Entry 9MW5 (electron microscopy, 2.10 A resolution); this record covers chains B and C of the 6 polymer chains in the assembly.

Chain B (and C):
Name: Envelope glycoprotein B
From: Homo sapiens
Notes: chain C of this document is another copy of the same molecule, construct and numbering; everything in this record applies to it too
UniProt: P08666 (GB_HHV2H); the construct has insertions or renumbered stretches relative to UniProt, so the offset changes along the chain: 28-461 = UniProt 23-456; 491-730 = UniProt 488-727
Amino-acid sequence (727 residues; numbered 28 to 752 plus 31 insertion-coded residues; 29 numbers in that range are skipped by the numbering (no residue carries them; nothing is unmodelled there); the number before each row is that of its first residue; a row labelled like 461A-461Z holds insertion residues (461A, then the next letters in order)):
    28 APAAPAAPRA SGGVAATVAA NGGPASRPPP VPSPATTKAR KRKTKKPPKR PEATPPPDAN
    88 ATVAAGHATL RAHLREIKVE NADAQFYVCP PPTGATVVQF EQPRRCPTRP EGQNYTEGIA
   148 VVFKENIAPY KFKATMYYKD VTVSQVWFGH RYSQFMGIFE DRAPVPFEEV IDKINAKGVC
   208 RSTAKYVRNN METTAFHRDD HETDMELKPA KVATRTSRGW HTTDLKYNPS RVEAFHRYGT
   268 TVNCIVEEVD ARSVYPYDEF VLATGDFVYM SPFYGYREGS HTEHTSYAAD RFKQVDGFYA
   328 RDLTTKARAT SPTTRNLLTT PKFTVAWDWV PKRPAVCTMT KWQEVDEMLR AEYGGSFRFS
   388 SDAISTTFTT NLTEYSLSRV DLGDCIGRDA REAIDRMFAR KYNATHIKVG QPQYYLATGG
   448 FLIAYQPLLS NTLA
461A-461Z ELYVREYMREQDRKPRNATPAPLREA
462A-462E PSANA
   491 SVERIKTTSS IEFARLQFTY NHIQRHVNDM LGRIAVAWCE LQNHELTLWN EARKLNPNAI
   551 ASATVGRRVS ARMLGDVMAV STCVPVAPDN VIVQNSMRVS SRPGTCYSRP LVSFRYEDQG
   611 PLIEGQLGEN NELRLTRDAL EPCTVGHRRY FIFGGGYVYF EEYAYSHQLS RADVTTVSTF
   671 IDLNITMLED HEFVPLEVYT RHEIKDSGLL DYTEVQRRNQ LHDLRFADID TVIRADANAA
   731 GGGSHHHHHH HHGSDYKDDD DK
Disordered / not traced: 28-109, 461A-461Z, 462A-462E, 724-752
Disulfide bonds: Cys116-Cys573, Cys133-Cys529, Cys207-Cys271
Differences from the reference sequence: conflict Ala203 (Thr198 in P08666); expression tag (731-752)
Bound ions: Na+ near Asn540 (its only coordinating residue here)
Curated features (UniProtKB/Swiss-Prot):
  - region (Involved in fusion and/or binding to host membrane): Val173 to Tyr179, Arg258 to Tyr265
  - glycosylation (N-linked (GlcNAc...) asparagine): Asn87, Asn141, Asn398, Asn430, Asn462D, Asn674

Interface between chain B and chain C:
Contacting residue pairs (265):
  Lys151(B) with Val688(C), hydrogen bond (side chain-backbone); Tyr689(C); Glu693(C), salt bridge
  Glu152(B) with Tyr689(C), hydrogen bond (backbone-side chain)
  Ile154(B) with Tyr689(C), hydrophobic; Glu693(C); Ser697(C)
  Pro156(B) with Asp696(C); Ser697(C)
  Lys158(B) with Asp696(C), salt bridge
  Tyr165(B) with His712(C)
  Asp167(B) with His712(C), salt bridge
  Val170(B) with Gln181(C); Phe182(C); Met183(C)
  Phe186(B) with Phe182(C); Met183(C); Gly184(C); Ile185(C), hydrophobic
  Arg215(B) with Phe182(C); Ile185(C)
  Asn216(B) with Thr169(C); Ile185(C); Lys253(C); Asn255(C)
  Asn217(B) with Leu252(C); Lys253(C), hydrogen bond (side chain-backbone)
  Met218(B) with Val173(C), hydrophobic; Ser180(C); Phe182(C), hydrophobic; Asn255(C)
  Glu219(B) with Ser180(C)
  Thr220(B) with Ser180(C); Gln181(C); Phe182(C), hydrogen bond (side chain-backbone)
  Thr221(B) with Tyr179(C); Ser180(C), hydrogen bond (backbone-backbone); Gln181(C)
  Ala222(B) with Gln181(C)
  Phe223(B) with Tyr179(C), hydrophobic
  Ala237(B) with Arg715(C); Phe716(C), hydrophobic
  Lys238(B) with Leu714(C); Arg715(C), hydrogen bond (backbone-backbone); Ala717(C), hydrogen bond (side chain-backbone)
  Ala240(B) with Leu711(C), hydrophobic
  Thr241(B) with Arg707(C), hydrogen bond (backbone-side chain)
  Arg242(B) with Arg707(C)
  Thr243(B) with Arg707(C); Leu711(C); Arg715(C)
  Ser244(B) with Arg708(C), hydrogen bond; Arg715(C), hydrogen bond (backbone-side chain)
  Arg245(B) with Arg715(C)
  Gly246(B) with Arg715(C)
  Trp247(B) with Phe716(C)
  His248(B) with Arg715(C); Phe716(C), hydrogen bond (side chain-backbone)
  Thr250(B) with Phe716(C)
  Asp251(B) with Phe716(C); Ala717(C); Asp718(C), hydrogen bond (backbone-backbone)
  Leu252(B) with Asp718(C)
  Lys253(B) with Ala717(C)
  Tyr265(B) with Gln172(C), hydrogen bond; Met183(C), hydrophobic; His263(C)
  Thr267(B) with Gln181(C), hydrogen bond
  Asn270(B) with Phe716(C), hydrogen bond (side chain-backbone)
  Ile272(B) with His712(C); Phe716(C), hydrophobic
  Glu274(B) with Arg708(C), salt bridge; Arg715(C), salt bridge; Phe716(C)
  Glu275(B) with Arg708(C)
  Val276(B) with Arg708(C)
  Arg279(B) with Asp696(C), salt bridge; Gly698(C), hydrogen bond (side chain-backbone); Leu699(C), hydrogen bond (side chain-backbone)
  Ser280(B) with Leu699(C)
  Val281(B) with Leu699(C), hydrophobic
  Asp285(B) with Arg242(C), salt bridge
  Glu286(B) with Arg242(C), salt bridge
  Val288(B) with Leu699(C), hydrophobic; Leu700(C), hydrophobic
  Leu289(B) with Leu700(C)
  Ala290(B) with Val705(C)
  Thr291(B) with Val705(C); Arg708(C); Asn709(C), hydrogen bond (backbone-side chain)
  Gly292(B) with Leu700(C); Val705(C)
  Phe294(B) with Leu700(C), hydrophobic
  Trp369(B) with Leu686(C), hydrophobic; Glu687(C), hydrogen bond (side chain-backbone); Val688(C)
  Gln370(B) with Leu686(C)
  Asp389(B) with His681(C), salt bridge
  Ala390(B) with Val684(C)
  Ile391(B) with Leu686(C)
  Ser392(B) with His681(C), hydrogen bond; Glu682(C), hydrogen bond (side chain-backbone); Phe683(C)
  Thr393(B) with Leu686(C)
  Thr497(B) with Tyr689(C)
  Thr498(B) with Val688(C)
  Ser499(B) with Val688(C); Tyr689(C)
  Ser500(B) with Glu502(C)
  Ile501(B) with Val688(C), hydrophobic
  Glu502(B) with Glu502(C)
  Phe503(B) with Arg505(C)
  Arg505(B) with Phe683(C); Val684(C), hydrogen bond (side chain-backbone); Leu686(C)
  Leu506(B) with Glu502(C); Arg505(C); Thr509(C)
  Phe508(B) with His681(C)
  Thr509(B) with Phe683(C)
  Tyr510(B) with Thr509(C); His512(C), hydrogen bond; Ile513(C), hydrophobic
  His512(B) with Leu678(C); Glu679(C), salt bridge
  Ile513(B) with Ile513(C), hydrophobic
  His516(B) with Thr676(C), hydrogen bond (side chain-backbone); Met677(C); Leu678(C), hydrogen bond (side chain-backbone)
  Met520(B) with Ile675(C), hydrophobic; Thr676(C), hydrogen bond (side chain-backbone)
  Leu521(B) with Met520(C), hydrophobic; Ile524(C), hydrophobic
  Arg523(B) with Leu673(C); Asn674(C), hydrogen bond (side chain-backbone); Thr676(C)
  Ile524(B) with Leu673(C), hydrophobic
  Ala527(B) with Ile671(C); Asp672(C); Leu673(C), hydrophobic
  Trp528(B) with Ala527(C); Trp528(C), hydrophobic; Leu531(C), hydrophobic
  Glu530(B) with Ile671(C)
  Leu531(B) with Leu531(C), hydrophobic; Ile671(C), hydrophobic
  Gln532(B) with Leu531(C)
  His534(B) with Thr669(C), hydrogen bond (side chain-backbone); Ile671(C)
  Glu535(B) with Leu531(C); Glu535(C)
  Leu538(B) with Leu538(C)
  Trp539(B) with His534(C); Thr537(C); Leu538(C)
  Ala542(B) with Leu538(C), hydrophobic
  Leu545(B) with Glu541(C); Leu545(C), hydrophobic
  Asn546(B) with Glu541(C), hydrogen bond; Lys544(C)
  Ile550(B) with Thr537(C)
  Ala553(B) with Thr537(C)
  Arg599(B) with Asp566(C), salt bridge
  Glu619(B) with Lys544(C), salt bridge
  Arg638(B) with Gly121(C); Leu564(C)
  Arg639(B) with Leu564(C); Gly565(C)
  Tyr640(B) with Val124(C); Leu564(C), hydrogen bond (backbone-backbone); Gly565(C); Asp566(C), hydrogen bond (backbone-backbone); Val567(C), hydrophobic
  Phe641(B) with Asp566(C)
  Ile642(B) with Asp566(C), hydrogen bond (backbone-side chain)
  Tyr647(B) with Gln126(C), hydrogen bond; Val567(C), hydrophobic
  Arg661(B) with Gln126(C), hydrogen bond (backbone-side chain); Phe127(C); Gln129(C)
  Val664(B) with Val125(C); Gln126(C), hydrogen bond (backbone-side chain)
  Thr665(B) with Val124(C); Val125(C); Gln126(C), hydrogen bond (backbone-backbone)
  Thr666(B) with Gln126(C), hydrogen bond; Glu128(C)
  Val667(B) with Gln126(C), hydrogen bond (backbone-backbone); Phe127(C); Glu128(C), hydrogen bond (backbone-backbone); Thr554(C); Val555(C), hydrophobic
  Ser668(B) with Glu128(C), hydrogen bond; Thr554(C)
  Thr669(B) with Phe127(C); Leu536(C); Trp539(C); Thr554(C)
  Phe670(B) with Glu128(C); Gln129(C); Pro130(C), hydrophobic; Arg131(C); Gln532(C); Asn533(C)
  Ile671(B) with Trp528(C), hydrogen bond (backbone-side chain); Gln532(C), hydrogen bond (backbone-side chain)
  Asp672(B) with Arg131(C), salt bridge
  Leu673(B) with Trp528(C)
  Ile675(B) with Leu521(C); Ile524(C), hydrophobic
  Met677(B) with Asn518(C)
  Leu678(B) with Tyr510(C); Gln514(C), hydrogen bond (backbone-side chain); Asn518(C), hydrogen bond (backbone-side chain)
  Glu679(B) with Tyr510(C), hydrogen bond (backbone-side chain); Gln514(C), hydrogen bond (backbone-side chain)
  Asp680(B) with Tyr380(C); Gln514(C), hydrogen bond
  His681(B) with Gln507(C), hydrogen bond (backbone-side chain); Tyr510(C)
  Glu682(B) with Arg385(C), salt bridge; Gln507(C)
  Phe683(B) with Phe503(C); Leu506(C); Gln507(C), hydrogen bond (backbone-side chain); Tyr510(C), hydrophobic
  Val684(B) with Phe503(C)
  Pro685(B) with Thr445(C); Gly446(C); Phe503(C), hydrophobic
  Leu686(B) with Ser500(C)
  Glu687(B) with Thr498(C), hydrogen bond; Ser499(C), hydrogen bond (side chain-backbone); Ser500(C)
  Tyr689(B) with Arg691(C)
  Arg691(B) with Glu152(C), salt bridge; Ile154(C); Thr497(C), hydrogen bond (side chain-backbone); Ser499(C), hydrogen bond
  Leu699(B) with Thr703(C)
  Leu700(B) with Tyr702(C), hydrophobic; Thr703(C), hydrogen bond (backbone-side chain)
  Tyr702(B) with Tyr702(C), hydrophobic
  Thr703(B) with Phe294(C)
  Val705(B) with Tyr702(C)
  Gln706(B) with Phe294(C)
  Arg707(B) with Glu286(C), salt bridge; Phe294(C); Tyr296(C), hydrogen bond (backbone-side chain)
  Gln710(B) with Gly292(C), hydrogen bond (side chain-backbone); Asp293(C); Phe294(C), hydrogen bond (side chain-backbone); Tyr296(C)
  Leu711(B) with Tyr296(C), hydrogen bond (backbone-side chain)
  Leu714(B) with Tyr296(C), hydrophobic; Ser313(C)
  Asp718(B) with Asn217(C), hydrogen bond (backbone-side chain)
  Ile719(B) with Arg318(C), hydrogen bond (backbone-side chain); Pro348(C), hydrophobic
  Asp720(B) with Ala315(C); Arg318(C), salt bridge
  Thr721(B) with Asn217(C), hydrogen bond (backbone-side chain)
  Val722(B) with Val214(C), hydrophobic; Asn217(C)
  Ile723(B) with Asn217(C), hydrogen bond (backbone-backbone)
Other interface residues (no listed pair), chain B (150 interface residues in all): Ala155, Gln172, His311, Phe448, Val517, Asn518, Ala549, Thr554, Ile694, Asp701
Other interface residues (no listed pair), chain C (135 interface residues in all): Thr120, Ala122, Glu219, Thr241, Asp251, Asp317, Thr396, His516, Val517, Gly522, Ala525, Pro685, Ile694, Glu704, Gln706, Asp713, Thr721, Ile723

Overview:
150 residues of chain B face 135 of chain C across their interface; the contacts include 62 hydrogen bonds and
17 salt bridges. Among the polar pairs are Lys151(B)-Glu693(C), Lys158(B)-Asp696(C) and Asp167(B)-His712(C).
Both chains are Envelope glycoprotein B (Homo sapiens). Entry 9MW5 (D1 Herpes Virus Simplex Neutralizing
Nanobody Bound to HSV Glycoprotein gB) was determined by electron microscopy (same publication as 9MY8).
